PDB entry 3W8V | X-ray diffraction, 2.10 A resolution | chains A and C of the 3 polymer chains in the assembly

[Chain A (and C)]
Molecule: GCN4n coiled coil peptide
Notes: chain C of this document is another copy of the same molecule, construct and numbering; everything in this record applies to it too
Amino-acid sequence (32 residues; row label = number of the first residue in the row):
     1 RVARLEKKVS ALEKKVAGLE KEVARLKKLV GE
Covalent attachments: para acetamido benzoic acid (TYZ) linked to Arg1
Residues lining bound ligands: para acetamido benzoic acid (TYZ): Val2, Ala3, Arg4

[Interface between chain A and chain C]
Contacting residue pairs (25; chain A residue first):
  Val2(A) - Arg1(C)
  Ala3(A) - Arg1(C)
  Glu6(A) - Arg1(C)  salt bridge
  Glu6(A) - Leu5(C)
  Val9(A) - Leu5(C)  hydrophobic
  Val9(A) - Lys8(C)
  Val9(A) - Val9(C)  hydrophobic
  Leu12(A) - Leu12(C)
  Glu13(A) - Lys8(C)  salt bridge
  Glu13(A) - Leu12(C)
  Val16(A) - Leu12(C)  hydrophobic
  Val16(A) - Lys15(C)
  Val16(A) - Val16(C)  hydrophobic
  Leu19(A) - Leu19(C)  hydrophobic
  Glu20(A) - Lys15(C)  salt bridge
  Glu20(A) - Leu19(C)
  Val23(A) - Leu19(C)  hydrophobic
  Val23(A) - Glu22(C)
  Val23(A) - Val23(C)  hydrophobic
  Leu26(A) - Leu26(C)  hydrophobic
  Lys27(A) - Glu22(C)  salt bridge
  Lys27(A) - Leu26(C)
  Val30(A) - Val30(C)  hydrophobic
  Gly31(A) - Arg25(C)  hydrogen bond (backbone-side chain)
  Glu32(A) - Arg25(C)
Also at the interface, not in a pair above, chain A (16 interface residues in all): Leu5
Also at the interface, not in a pair above, chain C (14 interface residues in all): Leu29

[In short]
The interface between chain A and chain C involves 16 residues on one side and 14 on the other, with 1
hydrogen bond and 4 salt bridges. Polar contacts include Glu6(A)-Arg1(C), Glu13(A)-Lys8(C) and
Glu20(A)-Lys15(C). Covalently linked para acetamido benzoic acid: at Arg1(A).
Both chains are GCN4n coiled coil peptide. Entry 3W8V (Crystal Structure Analysis of the synthetic GCN4 coiled
coil peptide) was determined by X-ray diffraction together with 3W92 and 3W93 from the same study.
